Entry 3NSB (X-ray diffraction, 1.78 A resolution); this record covers chain A.

[Chain A]
Protein: Bacteriorhodopsin
Organism: Halobacterium salinarum
Reference sequence: P02945 (BACR_HALSA); residues 1-248 here correspond to UniProt positions 14-261 (UniProt number = residue number + 13)
Sequence (248 residues; row label = number of the first residue in the row):
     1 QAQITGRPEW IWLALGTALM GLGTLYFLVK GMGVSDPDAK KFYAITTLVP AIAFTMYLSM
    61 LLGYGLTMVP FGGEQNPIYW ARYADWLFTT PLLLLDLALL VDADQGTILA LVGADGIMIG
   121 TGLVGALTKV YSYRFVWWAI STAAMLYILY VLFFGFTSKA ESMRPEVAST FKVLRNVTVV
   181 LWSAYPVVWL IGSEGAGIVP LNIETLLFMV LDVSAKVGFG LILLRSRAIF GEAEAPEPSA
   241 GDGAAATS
Not modelled in the structure: 1-5, 156-158, 232-248
Glycans and other covalent adducts: retinal (RET) linked to K216
Small-molecule neighbours:
  - lipid fragment (LI1; 1-[2,6,10.14-tetramethyl-hexadecan-16-yl]-2-[2,10,14-trimethylhexadecan-16-yl]glycerol), molecule 1: W12, N202, I203
  - lipid fragment (LI1), molecule 2: A14, T17, A18, L61
  - lipid fragment (LI1), molecule 3: G21, T24, L28, Y43, A44, T47, L48, A51, F54, T55, A110, A114, I117, I140, A143, A144, Y147
  - lipid fragment (LI1), molecule 4: L48, I52, F88, V112, G113, G116, I117
  - lipid fragment (LI1), molecule 5: F54, L58, L62, V136
  - lipid fragment (LI1), molecule 6: M56, Y64, W80, A84, L123, V124
  - lipid fragment (LI1), molecule 7: W80, A84, L87, L123, L127
  - lipid fragment (LI1), molecule 8: I198, V199, P200, I203
  - retinal (RET): Y83, W86, T89, T90, L93, M118, I119, G122, W138, S141, T142, M145, W182, Y185, P186, W189, D212, A215
UniProt features mapped onto this chain:
  - site: D85 (Primary proton acceptor)
  - modified residue: Q1 (Pyrrolidone carboxylic acid), K216 (N6-(retinylidene)lysine)

[Overview]
Chain A binds 8 copies of lipid fragment. Retinal is covalently linked to K216.
Chain A is Bacteriorhodopsin (Halobacterium salinarum); the structure, Structure of bacteriorhodopsin ground
state before and after X-ray modification, was determined by X-ray diffraction (same publication as 3NS0).
